Entry 1PA6 (X-ray diffraction, 2.45 A resolution); this record covers chains G and A of the 5 polymer chains in the assembly.

== Chain G ==
Molecule: 12-nt DNA strand
Sequence (12 nucleotides; row label = number of the first residue in the row):
     1 GGGGTTTTGG GG
Metal / ion sites: Na+ site 1: DG1, DG2, DG11 (shared with 2 residues of chain H); Na+ site 2: DG1, DG12 (shared with 3 residues of chain H); Na+ site 3: DG3, DG10 (shared with 3 residues of chain H); Na+ site 4: DG4, DT7, DG9 (shared with 1 residue of chain H)

== Chain A ==
Name: Telomere-binding protein alpha subunit
Organism: Sterkiella nova
UniProtKB: P29549 (TEBA_OXYNO); residue numbers follow UniProt; this construct covers 36-495
Amino-acid sequence (460 residues; row label = number of the first residue in the row):
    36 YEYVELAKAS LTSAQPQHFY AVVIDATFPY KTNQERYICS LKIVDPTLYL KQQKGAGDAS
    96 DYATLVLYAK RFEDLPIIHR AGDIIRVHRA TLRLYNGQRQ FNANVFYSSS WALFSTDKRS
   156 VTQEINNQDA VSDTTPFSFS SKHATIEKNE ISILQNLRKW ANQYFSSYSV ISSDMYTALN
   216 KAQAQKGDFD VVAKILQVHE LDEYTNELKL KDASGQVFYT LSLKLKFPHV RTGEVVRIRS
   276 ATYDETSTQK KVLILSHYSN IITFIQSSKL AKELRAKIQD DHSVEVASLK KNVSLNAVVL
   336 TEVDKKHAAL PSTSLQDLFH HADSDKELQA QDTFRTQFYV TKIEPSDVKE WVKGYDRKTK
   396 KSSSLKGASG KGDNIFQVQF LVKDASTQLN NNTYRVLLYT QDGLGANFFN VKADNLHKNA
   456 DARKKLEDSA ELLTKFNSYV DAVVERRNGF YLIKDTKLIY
Curated features (UniProtKB/Swiss-Prot):
  - natural variant: Ala-311 (A311S: In S version), Asp-456 (D456E: In S version)

== How chain G and chain A interact ==
Contacting residue pairs (7; chain G residue first):
  DG3(G) with Lys-105(A), hydrogen bond to the phosphate
  DG4(G) with Lys-105(A), salt bridge to the phosphate; Phe-141(A), phosphate contact; Tyr-142(A), hydrogen bond to the base
  DT5(G) with Asn-139(A), hydrogen bond to the phosphate; Tyr-142(A), sugar contact
  DT7(G) with Tyr-142(A), base contact
Other interface residues (no listed pair), chain A (5 interface residues in all): Arg-71

== In short ==
The interface between chain G and chain A involves 4 residues on one side and 5 on the other, with 3 hydrogen
bonds and 1 salt bridge. Polar pairs include DG4(G)/Tyr-142(A), DG3(G)/Lys-105(A) and DT5(G)/Asn-139(A).
DG1(G), DG2(G) and DG11(G) coordinate Na+ site 1.
Chain G is a 12-nt DNA strand and chain A is Telomere-binding protein alpha subunit (Sterkiella nova); the
structure, Crystal structure of the OXYTRICHA nova telomere end-binding protein complexed with noncognate
ssDNA GGGGTTTTGAGG, was determined by X-ray diffraction, deposited together with 1PH1, 1PH2, 1PH3, 1PH5, 1PH6,
1PH7 and 3 further entries.
